9DDQ - chains Y and Z of the 8 polymer chains in the assembly; structure by electron microscopy, 3.19 A resolution.

[Chain Y (and Z)]
Protein: Biopolymer transport protein ExbD
Source organism: Escherichia coli
Notes: chain Z of this document is another copy of the same molecule, construct and numbering; everything in this record applies to it too
Reference sequence: P0ABV2 (EXBD_ECOLI); numbering as in UniProt (aligned over 1-141)
Chain sequence (163 residues; numbered 1 to 163; the number before each row is that of its first residue):
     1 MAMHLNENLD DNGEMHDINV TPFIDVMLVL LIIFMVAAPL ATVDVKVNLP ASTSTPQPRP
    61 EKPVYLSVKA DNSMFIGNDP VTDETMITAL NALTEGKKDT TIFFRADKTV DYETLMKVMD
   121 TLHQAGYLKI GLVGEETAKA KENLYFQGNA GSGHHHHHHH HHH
Not modelled in the structure: 1-11, 42-163 (chain Z: 1-11, 41-163)
Construct notes: expression tag (142-163)

[How chain Y and chain Z interact]
Pairs across the interface (21):
  V20(Y) with N19(Z); V20(Z), hydrophobic; T21(Z)
  F23(Y) with I24(Z), hydrophobic
  I24(Y) with V20(Z); F23(Z), hydrophobic; I24(Z), hydrophobic; M27(Z)
  M27(Y) with I24(Z), hydrophobic; M27(Z); L28(Z), hydrophobic
  L28(Y) with M27(Z), hydrogen bond (backbone-side chain)
  L31(Y) with L30(Z), hydrophobic; L31(Z)
  F34(Y) with L31(Z), hydrophobic; M35(Z), hydrophobic
  M35(Y) with F34(Z), hydrophobic
  A38(Y) with F34(Z); P39(Z)
  P39(Y) with A38(Z)
  A41(Y) with P39(Z)
Other interface residues (no listed pair), chain Y (12 interface residues in all): L30

[In short]
The interface between chain Y and chain Z involves 12 residues on one side and 13 on the other; the contacts
include 1 hydrogen bond. Its one hydrogen-bonded contact is L28(Y)-M27(Z).
Both chains are Biopolymer transport protein ExbD (Escherichia coli). Entry 9DDQ (E. coli TonB-ExbBD TonB
bound to ExbB chain A) was determined by electron microscopy, deposited together with 9DDM, 9DDN, 9DDO and
9DDP.
